Entry 4TUK (X-ray diffraction, 1.60 A resolution); this record covers chains H and I of the 3 polymer chains in the assembly.

[Chain H]
Protein: Heavy chain of monoclonal antibody against neuroblastoma associated antigen
Source organism: Mus musculus
Notes: antibody fragment or engineered binder
Chain sequence (214 residues; row label = number of the first residue in the row):
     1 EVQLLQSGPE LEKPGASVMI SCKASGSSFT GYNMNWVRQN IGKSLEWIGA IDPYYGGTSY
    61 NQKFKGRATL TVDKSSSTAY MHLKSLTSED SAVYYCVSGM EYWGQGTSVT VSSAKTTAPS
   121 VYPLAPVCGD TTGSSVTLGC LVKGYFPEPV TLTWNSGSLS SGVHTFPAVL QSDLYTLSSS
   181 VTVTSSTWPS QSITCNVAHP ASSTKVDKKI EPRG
Disordered / not traced: 1, 128-132, 214
Disulfide bonds: C22-C96, C140-C195
Reported in the primary citation:
  - mutagenesis - N33A, N35A: abolished binding to GD2
  - mutagenesis - A50K: decreased binding to GD2

[Chain I]
Protein: peptide2
Chain sequence (17 residues; numbered 1 to 17; the number before each row is that of its first residue):
     1 VCNPLTGALL CSAAEGD
Disordered / not traced: 16-17
Disulfide bonds: C2-C11
Reported in the primary citation:
  - contacts within the chain: N3-T6 (backbone contact)

[Chain H / chain I interface]
Contacting residue pairs (23; chain H residue first):
  G31(H) - V1(I)
  G31(H) - N3(I)  hydrogen bond (backbone-side chain)
  Y32(H) - V1(I)
  Y32(H) - N3(I)
  N33(H) - V1(I)  hydrogen bond (side chain-backbone)
  N33(H) - N3(I)  hydrogen bond (backbone-side chain)
  N33(H) - L9(I)
  N33(H) - L10(I)
  N35(H) - L9(I)
  W47(H) - L9(I)  hydrophobic
  A50(H) - L9(I)  hydrophobic
  A50(H) - L10(I)
  I51(H) - L10(I)
  D52(H) - V1(I)  hydrogen bond (side chain-backbone)
  D52(H) - L10(I)
  G57(H) - L10(I)
  T58(H) - L10(I)
  S59(H) - L9(I)
  G99(H) - N3(I)
  G99(H) - L5(I)
  M100(H) - L5(I)
  M100(H) - T6(I)
  E101(H) - P4(I)
Other interface residues (no listed pair), chain H (15 interface residues in all): T30
From the paper, about this interface:
  - residue pairs: G31(H)-N3(I) (backbone contact), N33(H)-V1(I) (hydrogen bond), N33(H)-N3(I) (backbone contact), N33(H)-T6(I) (water-mediated contact), D52(H)-V1(I) (hydrogen bond)
  - epitope / paratope residues, chain H: G31(H), N33(H), D52(H)

[In short]
Chain H and chain I form an interface of 15 and 7 residues respectively; the contacts include 4 hydrogen
bonds. Polar pairs include G31(H)-N3(I), N33(H)-V1(I) and N33(H)-N3(I). The paper describes backbone contacts
between G31(H) and N3(I) and N33(H) and N3(I); hydrogen bonds between N33(H) and V1(I) and D52(H) and V1(I); a
water-mediated contact between N33(H) and T6(I). The paper reports that N33A and N35A of chain H abolish
binding to GD2; epitope/paratope residues G31(H), N33(H) and D52(H).
Here chain H is Heavy chain of monoclonal antibody against neuroblastoma associated antigen (Mus musculus) and
chain I is peptide2. Entry 4TUK (Crystal structure of monoclonal antibody against neuroblastoma associated
antigen) was determined by X-ray diffraction (same publication as 4TRP, 4TUJ, 4TUL and 4TUO).
